9GNY - chains A and B; structure by X-ray diffraction, 1.80 A resolution.

== Chain A ==
Molecule: 2'-O-methyltransferase nsp16
Organism: Severe acute respiratory syndrome coronavirus 2
Notes: EC 2.1.1.57
Reference sequence: P0DTD1 (R1AB_SARS2); numbering as in UniProt (aligned over 6799-7096)
Sequence (304 residues; row label = number of the first residue in the row):
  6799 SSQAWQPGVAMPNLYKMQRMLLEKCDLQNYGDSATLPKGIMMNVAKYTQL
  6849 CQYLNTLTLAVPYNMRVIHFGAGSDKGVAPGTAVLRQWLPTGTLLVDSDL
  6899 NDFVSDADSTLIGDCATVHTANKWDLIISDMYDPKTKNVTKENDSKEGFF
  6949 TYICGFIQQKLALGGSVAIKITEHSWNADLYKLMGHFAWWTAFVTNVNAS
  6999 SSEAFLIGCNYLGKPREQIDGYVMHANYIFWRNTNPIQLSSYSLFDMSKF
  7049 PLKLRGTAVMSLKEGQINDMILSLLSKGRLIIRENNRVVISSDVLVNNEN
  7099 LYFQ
Disordered / not traced: 7099-7102
Differences from the reference sequence: expression tag (7097-7102)
Small-molecule neighbours:
  - caffeine (CFF): Lys-6822, Cys-6823, Asp-6824, Leu-6825, Tyr-6828, Lys-6935, Val-6937, Glu-6971, Ser-7000
  - S-adenosylmethionine (SAM): Asn-6841, Tyr-6845, His-6867, Gly-6869, Ala-6870, Gly-6871, Ser-6872, Pro-6878, Gly-6879, Asp-6897, Leu-6898, Asn-6899, Gly-6911, Asp-6912, Cys-6913, Asp-6928, Met-6929, Tyr-6930, Phe-6947, Lys-6968
Curated features (UniProtKB/Swiss-Prot):
  - active site: Lys-6844, Asp-6928, Lys-6968, Glu-7001

== Chain B ==
Molecule: Non-structural protein 10
Organism: Severe acute respiratory syndrome coronavirus 2
Reference sequence: P0DTD1 (R1AB_SARS2); residue numbers follow UniProt; this construct covers 4254-4392
Sequence (140 residues; row label = number of the first residue in the row):
  4253 GAGNATEVPANSTVLSFCAFAVDAAKAYKDYLASGGQPITNCVKMLCTHT
  4303 GTGQAITVTPEANMDQESFGGASCCLYCRCHIDHPNPKGFCDLKGKYVQI
  4353 PTTCANDPVGFTLKNTVCTVCGMWKGYGCSCDQLREPMLQ
Disordered / not traced: 4253-4270, 4386-4392
Differences from the reference sequence: expression tag (4253)
Metal / ion sites: Zn2+ site 1: Cys-4327, Cys-4330, His-4336, Cys-4343; Zn2+ site 2: Cys-4370, Cys-4373, Cys-4381, Cys-4383
Curated features (UniProtKB/Swiss-Prot):
  - binding site (Zn(2+)): Cys-4327, Cys-4330, His-4336, Cys-4343, Cys-4370, Cys-4373, Cys-4381, Cys-4383
  - site: Gln-4392 (Cleavage)

== How chain A and chain B interact ==
Pairs across the interface - 44 pairs, chain A then chain B:
  Lys-6836(A) with Lys-4296(B), hydrogen bond (backbone-side chain)
  Gly-6837(A) with Lys-4296(B)
  Ile-6838(A) with Lys-4296(B); Met-4297(B); Leu-4298(B), hydrophobic
  Met-6839(A) with Asn-4293(B); Cys-4294(B); Val-4295(B), hydrophobic
  Val-6842(A) with Val-4295(B), hydrophobic; Lys-4296(B)
  Thr-6846(A) with Leu-4298(B)
  Lys-6874(A) with Asn-4293(B)
  Val-6876(A) with Asn-4293(B); Val-4295(B), hydrophobic; Ser-4325(B); Arg-4331(B)
  Pro-6878(A) with Val-4295(B), hydrophobic
  Ala-6881(A) with Met-4297(B); Tyr-4349(B), hydrogen bond (backbone-side chain)
  Val-6882(A) with Met-4297(B)
  Arg-6884(A) with Gly-4347(B), hydrogen bond (side chain-backbone); Tyr-4349(B)
  Gln-6885(A) with Met-4297(B); Leu-4298(B), hydrogen bond (side chain-backbone); Thr-4311(B); Pro-4312(B); Tyr-4349(B), hydrogen bond (backbone-side chain)
  Thr-6889(A) with Val-4310(B)
  Val-6902(A) with Cys-4330(B); Arg-4331(B); His-4333(B)
  Ser-6903(A) with Ala-4324(B); Lys-4346(B), hydrogen bond (backbone-side chain)
  Asp-6904(A) with Gly-4322(B); Gly-4323(B), hydrogen bond (side chain-backbone); Ala-4324(B), hydrogen bond (side chain-backbone); Lys-4346(B); Gly-4347(B), hydrogen bond (side chain-backbone); Lys-4348(B)
  Ala-6905(A) with Lys-4346(B)
  Leu-7042(A) with Leu-4298(B), hydrophobic
  Met-7045(A) with Leu-4298(B); Thr-4300(B)
  Ser-7046(A) with Thr-4300(B)
Also at the interface, not in a pair above, chain A (22 interface residues in all): Pro-6835
Also at the interface, not in a pair above, chain B (23 interface residues in all): Cys-4299, Leu-4345

== In short ==
Chain A and chain B form an interface of 22 and 23 residues respectively; the contacts include 9 hydrogen
bonds. Among the polar pairs are Lys-6836(A)/Lys-4296(B), Ala-6881(A)/Tyr-4349(B) and Arg-6884(A)/Gly-4347(B).
Chain A binds caffeine and S-adenosylmethionine.
Chain A is 2'-O-methyltransferase nsp16 and chain B is Non-structural protein 10, both from Severe acute
respiratory syndrome coronavirus 2; the structure, SARS-CoV-2 methyltransferase nsp10-16 in complex with SAM
and Caffeine, was determined by X-ray diffraction.
